7U19 - chains A and J of the 11 polymer chains in the assembly; structure by electron microscopy, 3.70 A resolution.

== Chain A ==
Protein: Replication factor C subunit 1
From: Saccharomyces cerevisiae
Reference sequence: P38630 (RFC1_YEAST); residues 1-861 here = UniProt positions 1-861
Amino-acid sequence (861 residues; row label = number of the first residue in the row):
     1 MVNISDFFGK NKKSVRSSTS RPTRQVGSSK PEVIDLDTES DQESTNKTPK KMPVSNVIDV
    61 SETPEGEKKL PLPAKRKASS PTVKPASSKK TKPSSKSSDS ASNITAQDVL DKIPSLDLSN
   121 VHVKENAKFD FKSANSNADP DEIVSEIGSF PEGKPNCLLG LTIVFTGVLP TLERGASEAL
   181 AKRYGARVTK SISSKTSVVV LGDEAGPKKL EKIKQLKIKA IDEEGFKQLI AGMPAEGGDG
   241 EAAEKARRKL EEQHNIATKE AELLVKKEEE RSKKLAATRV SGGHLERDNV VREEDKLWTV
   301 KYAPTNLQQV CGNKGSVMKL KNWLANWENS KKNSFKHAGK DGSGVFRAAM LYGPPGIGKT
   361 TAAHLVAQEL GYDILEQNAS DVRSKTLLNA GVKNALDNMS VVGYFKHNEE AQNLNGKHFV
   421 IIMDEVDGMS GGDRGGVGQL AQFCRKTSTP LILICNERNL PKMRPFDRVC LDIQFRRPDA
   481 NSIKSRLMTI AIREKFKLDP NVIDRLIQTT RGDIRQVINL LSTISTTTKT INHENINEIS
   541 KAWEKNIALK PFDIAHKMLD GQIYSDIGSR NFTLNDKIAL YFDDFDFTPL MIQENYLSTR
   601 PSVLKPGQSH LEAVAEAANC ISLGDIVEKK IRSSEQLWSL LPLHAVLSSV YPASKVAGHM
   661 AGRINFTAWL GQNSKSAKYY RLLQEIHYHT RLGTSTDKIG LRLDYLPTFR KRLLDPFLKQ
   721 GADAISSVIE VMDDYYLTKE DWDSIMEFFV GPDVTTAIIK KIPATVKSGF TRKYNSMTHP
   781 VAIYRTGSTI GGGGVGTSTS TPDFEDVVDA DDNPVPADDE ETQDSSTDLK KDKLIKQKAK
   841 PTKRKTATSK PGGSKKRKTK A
Unresolved in the structure: 1-148, 238, 278-289, 779-861
Metal / ion sites: Mg2+: Thr-360 (together with ATP-gamma-S)
Residues lining bound ligands: ATP-gamma-S (AGS; phosphothiophosphoric acid-adenylate ester): Thr-299, Tyr-302, Ala-303, Pro-304, Gln-309, Val-310, Cys-311, Pro-354, Pro-355, Gly-356, Ile-357, Gly-358, Lys-359, Thr-360, Thr-361, Glu-425, Asn-456, Ile-514, Arg-515
Swiss-Prot annotation at these positions:
  - motif (Nuclear localization signal): Lys-830 to Leu-834, Lys-855 to Lys-860
  - binding site (ATP): Thr-299, Cys-311, Gly-353 to Thr-361, Asn-456
  - modified residue: Thr-38 (Phosphothreonine), Ser-40 (Phosphoserine), Thr-63 (Phosphothreonine)
What the authors report for this chain:
  - binding site for the 13-nt DNA strand: Arg-174, Lys-209, His-556, Arg-600, His-659

== Chain J ==
Molecule: template DNA
Sequence (34 nucleotides; row label = number of the first residue in the row):
    17 ACAGACCTAA GTCCTTTGTA CTCGTAGTGT CTGC

== Interface between chain A and chain J ==
Contacting residue pairs (43; chain A residue first):
  Thr-162(A) / DC23(J)  phosphate contact
  Arg-187(A) / DC23(J)  salt bridge to the phosphate
  Val-188(A) / DT24(J)  phosphate contact
  Thr-189(A) / DC23(J)  hydrogen bond to the phosphate
  Thr-189(A) / DT24(J)  hydrogen bond to the phosphate
  Lys-190(A) / DT24(J)  hydrogen bond to the phosphate
  Ser-191(A) / DC23(J)  base contact
  Ser-193(A) / DC22(J)  sugar contact
  Ser-193(A) / DC23(J)  hydrogen bond to the phosphate
  Ser-194(A) / DC22(J)  phosphate contact
  Lys-195(A) / DC22(J)  phosphate contact
  Pro-354(A) / DA26(J)  phosphate contact
  Arg-383(A) / DC39(J)  sugar contact
  Arg-383(A) / DG40(J)  salt bridge to the phosphate
  Ser-384(A) / DG40(J)  sugar contact
  Ser-384(A) / DT41(J)  phosphate contact
  Lys-385(A) / DT41(J)  hydrogen bond to the phosphate
  Thr-386(A) / DT41(J)  hydrogen bond to the phosphate
  Arg-434(A) / DG40(J)  hydrogen bond to the base
  Arg-434(A) / DT41(J)  sugar contact
  Asn-459(A) / DT28(J)  hydrogen bond to the phosphate
  Asn-459(A) / DC29(J)  base contact
  Arg-476(A) / DA25(J)  hydrogen bond to the sugar
  Arg-476(A) / DA26(J)  phosphate contact
  Arg-477(A) / DA25(J)  hydrogen bond to the phosphate
  Arg-477(A) / DA26(J)  salt bridge to the phosphate
  Asp-479(A) / DA25(J)  phosphate contact
  Lys-550(A) / DC29(J)  base contact
  Phe-552(A) / DT28(J)  stacking on the base
  Phe-552(A) / DC29(J)  base contact
  Asp-586(A) / DT31(J)  base contact
  Phe-587(A) / DC30(J)  base contact
  Leu-590(A) / DT31(J)  base contact
  Glu-628(A) / DT32(J)  base contact
  Arg-632(A) / DT33(J)  base contact
  Ser-634(A) / DG34(J)  sugar contact
  Gln-636(A) / DT33(J)  sugar contact
  Gln-636(A) / DG34(J)  hydrogen bond to the sugar
  Trp-638(A) / DG34(J)  base contact
  Phe-666(A) / DC29(J)  phosphate contact
  Trp-669(A) / DT31(J)  base contact
  Leu-670(A) / DC30(J)  sugar contact
  Leu-670(A) / DT31(J)  phosphate contact
Other interface residues (no listed pair), chain A (35 interface residues in all): Pro-461, Gln-474, Asn-673
Other interface residues (no listed pair), chain J (16 interface residues in all): DG27

== Overview ==
35 residues of chain A face 16 of chain J across their interface, with 11 hydrogen bonds, 3 salt bridges and 1
aromatic stacking contact. Among the polar pairs are Arg-434(A)/DG40(J), Arg-476(A)/DA25(J) and
Gln-636(A)/DG34(J). Bound to chain A: ATP-gamma-S. From the paper: a binding site for the 13-nt DNA strand at
Arg-174(A), Lys-209(A) and His-556(A) among others.
Chain A is Replication factor C subunit 1 (Saccharomyces cerevisiae) and chain J is template DNA; the
structure, RFC:PCNA bound to nicked DNA, was determined by electron microscopy (same publication as 7U1A and
7U1P).
